4P25 - chains A and B; structure by X-ray diffraction, 1.50 A resolution.

# Chain A (and B)
Name: Major capsid protein
From: Norovirus Hu/GI.7/TCH-060/USA/2003
Notes: chain B of this document is another copy of the same molecule, construct and numbering; everything in this record applies to it too
UniProt: G8FL04 (G8FL04_9CALI); residues 226-525 here = UniProt positions 226-525
Sequence (302 residues; each row starts with the number of its first residue):
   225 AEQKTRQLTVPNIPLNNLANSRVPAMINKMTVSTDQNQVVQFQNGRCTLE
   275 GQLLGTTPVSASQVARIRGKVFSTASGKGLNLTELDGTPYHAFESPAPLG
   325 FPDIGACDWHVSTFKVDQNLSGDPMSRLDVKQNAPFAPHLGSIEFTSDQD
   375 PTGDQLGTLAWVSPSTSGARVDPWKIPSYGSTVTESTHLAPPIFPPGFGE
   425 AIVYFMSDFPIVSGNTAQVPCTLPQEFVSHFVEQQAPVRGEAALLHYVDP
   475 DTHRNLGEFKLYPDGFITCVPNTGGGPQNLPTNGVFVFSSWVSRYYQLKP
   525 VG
Not modelled in the structure: 225-231, 341-343, 409-410, 439-440 (chain B: 225-229, 342-345, 405-409)
Differences from the reference sequence: expression tag (225, 526)
What the authors report for this chain:
  - binding site for alpha-L-fucopyranose: Gly346, Trp385
  - binding site for beta-D-galactopyranose: Asp332, His334, Ser387

# Chain A / chain B interface
Pairs across the interface (51):
  Pro235(A) with Glu457(B)
  Asn236(A) with Glu457(B), hydrogen bond (side chain-backbone)
  Ile237(A) with Glu457(B)
  Asn240(A) with Gln287(B)
  Asn241(A) with Val283(B); Ser284(B); Gln287(B), hydrogen bond
  Ala243(A) with Ser284(B); Ser286(B)
  Met250(A) with Ser284(B); Ser286(B); Gln287(B)
  Val283(A) with Asn241(B)
  Ser284(A) with Asn241(B); Ala243(B); Met250(B); Glu450(B), hydrogen bond
  Ala285(A) with Ser286(B)
  Ser286(A) with Ala243(B); Met250(B); Ala285(B)
  Gln287(A) with Asn241(B), hydrogen bond; Met250(B)
  Phe338(A) with Pro434(B)
  Val340(A) with Asp432(B)
  Leu344(A) with Pro434(B), hydrophobic; Val436(B); Ser437(B)
  Ser345(A) with Val436(B)
  Gly346(A) with Val436(B)
  Asp347(A) with Arg351(B), salt bridge; Trp385(B)
  Pro348(A) with Trp385(B); Val436(B), hydrophobic
  Met349(A) with Trp385(B)
  Arg351(A) with Asp347(B), salt bridge
  Trp385(A) with Gly346(B); Asp347(B); Pro348(B); Met349(B)
  Asp432(A) with Val340(B)
  Phe433(A) with Phe338(B)
  Pro434(A) with Phe338(B); Pro348(B), hydrophobic
  Val436(A) with Gly346(B); Pro348(B), hydrophobic
  Glu450(A) with Ser284(B), hydrogen bond
  His454(A) with Glu457(B), salt bridge
  Glu457(A) with Val234(B); Pro235(B); Asn236(B), hydrogen bond (side chain-backbone)
Interface residues without a listed pair, chain A (36 interface residues in all): Val234, Pro248, Ala249, Arg290, Asp310, Ala384, Ser453
Interface residues without a listed pair, chain B (37 interface residues in all): Ile237, Asn240, Pro248, Ala249, Arg290, Asp310, Ala384, Phe433, Ile435, Ser453, His454, Gln459

# In short
Chain A and chain B form an interface of 36 and 37 residues respectively, with 6 hydrogen bonds and 3 salt
bridges. Polar pairs include Asp347(A)-Arg351(B), His454(A)-Glu457(B) and Asn236(A)-Glu457(B). The paper
reports a binding site for beta-D-galactopyranose at Asp332(A), His334(A) and Ser387(A); a binding site for
alpha-L-fucopyranose at Gly346(A) and Trp385(A).
Chain A and chain B are both Major capsid protein (Norovirus Hu/GI.7/TCH-060/USA/2003); the structure,
Structure of the P domain from a GI.7 Norovirus variant in complex with LeY HBGA, was determined by X-ray
diffraction (same publication as 4P12, 4P1V, 4P26, 4P2N and 4P3I).
